PDB entry 4GJ7 | X-ray diffraction, 2.80 A resolution | chain A

[Chain A]
Name: Renin
Source organism: Homo sapiens
Notes: EC 3.4.23.15
UniProt: P00797 (RENI_HUMAN); the construct lacks a stretch of the UniProt sequence and is renumbered around it, so the offset changes along the chain: -5 to 47 = UniProt 67-119; 48-97 = UniProt 122-171; 99-158 = UniProt 172-231; 161-242 = UniProt 238-319; 2 more segments
Chain sequence (340 residues; numbered -5 to 326 plus 12 insertion-coded residues; 4 numbers in that range are skipped by the numbering (no residue carries them; nothing is unmodelled there); the number before each row is that of its first residue; a row labelled like 47A-47B holds insertion residues (47A, then the next letters in order); numbers below 1 keep their minus sign (Leu-5 is residue -5)):
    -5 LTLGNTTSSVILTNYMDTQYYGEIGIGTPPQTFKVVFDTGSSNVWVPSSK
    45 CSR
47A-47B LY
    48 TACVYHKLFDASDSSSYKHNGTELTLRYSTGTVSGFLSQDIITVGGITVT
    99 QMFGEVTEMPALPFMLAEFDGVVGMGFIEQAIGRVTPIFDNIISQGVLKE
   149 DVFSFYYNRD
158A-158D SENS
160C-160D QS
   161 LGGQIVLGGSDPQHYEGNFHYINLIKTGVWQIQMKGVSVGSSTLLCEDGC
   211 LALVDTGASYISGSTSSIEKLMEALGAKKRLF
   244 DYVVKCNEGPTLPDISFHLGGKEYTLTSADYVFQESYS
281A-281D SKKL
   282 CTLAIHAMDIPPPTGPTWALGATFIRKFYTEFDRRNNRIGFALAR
Unresolved in the structure: -5, 158A-158D
Disulfide bonds: Cys45-Cys50, Cys206-Cys210, Cys249-Cys282
Covalently attached groups: N-acetylglucosamine (NAG) linked to Asn67
Residues lining bound ligands: 0LT (N-{[(3S,4S)-4-benzylpyrrolidin-3-yl]methyl}-4-methoxy-3-(3-methoxypropoxy)-N-(propan-2-yl)benzamide): Thr12, Gln13, Tyr14, Val30, Asp32, Gly34, Ser35, Tyr75, Ser76, Thr77, Pro111, Phe112, Leu114, Ala115, Phe117, Val120, Tyr155, Leu213, Asp215, Thr216, Gly217, Ala218, Ser219, Ile291, Pro292, Thr295, Ala303
UniProt features mapped onto this chain:
  - active site: Asp32, Asp215
  - glycosylation (N-linked (GlcNAc...) asparagine): Asn-1, Asn67

[Overview]
Chain A binds compound 0LT. N-acetylglucosamine is covalently linked to Asn67. From UniProt: active-site
residues Asp32 and Asp215.
Chain A is Renin (Homo sapiens); the structure, Crystal structure of renin in complex with NVP-BCA079
(compound 12a), was determined by X-ray diffraction together with 4GJ5 and 4GJ6 from the same study.
